PDB entry 9ILT | X-ray diffraction, 3.25 A resolution | chains E and G of the 8 polymer chains in the assembly

[Chain E]
Name: Cytochrome c domain-containing protein
From: Chloroflexus aurantiacus J-10-fl
UniProt: A9WEV6 (A9WEV6_CHLAA); numbering as in UniProt (aligned over 1-205)
Amino-acid sequence (205 residues; row label = number of the first residue in the row):
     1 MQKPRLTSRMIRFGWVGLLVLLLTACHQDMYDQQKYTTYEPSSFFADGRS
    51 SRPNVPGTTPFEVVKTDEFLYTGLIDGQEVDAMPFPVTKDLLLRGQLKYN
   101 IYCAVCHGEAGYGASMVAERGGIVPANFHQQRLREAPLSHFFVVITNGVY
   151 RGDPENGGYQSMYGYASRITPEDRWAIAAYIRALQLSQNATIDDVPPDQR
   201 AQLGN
Not modelled in the structure: 1-25, 190-205
Glycans and other covalent adducts: heme c (HEC) linked to Cys103, Cys106
Bound ions: heme c Fe: His107, Met162
Small-molecule neighbours: heme c (HEC): Tyr102, Val105, His107, Ile123, Val124, Pro125, Ala126, Phe128, Arg132, Leu133, His140, Phe141, Val144, Ile145, Val149, Tyr150, Ser161, Met162, Tyr165, Ile169, Ile177, Ile181

[Chain G]
Name: ActG
From: Chloroflexus aurantiacus J-10-fl
UniProt: A9WEV8 (A9WEV8_CHLAA); numbering as in UniProt (aligned over 1-112)
Amino-acid sequence (112 residues; each row starts with the number of its first residue):
     1 MSYRPNYSASRYTAGRPAQPVRTARTMAEPSLSRLMIAGLMVFLVLSLVV
    51 LLAGRLPFTPQPAPVTGNTYRTYVNDARTLLNSYGYTMEGKVHIPIDRAM
   101 DLIVERGLPVRE
Not modelled in the structure: 1-31, 112

[Chain E / chain G interface]
Contacting residue pairs (47; chain E residue first):
  Phe69(E) - Arg111(G)
  Asp81(E) - Pro109(G)
  Ala82(E) - Pro109(G)
  Met83(E) - Pro109(G)  hydrogen bond (backbone-backbone)
  Met83(E) - Val110(G)
  Met83(E) - Arg111(G)  hydrogen bond (backbone-backbone)
  Pro84(E) - Val110(G)
  Pro86(E) - Val110(G)  hydrophobic
  Val87(E) - Ile103(G)  hydrophobic
  Val87(E) - Leu108(G)  hydrophobic
  Thr88(E) - Val104(G)
  Lys89(E) - Asp97(G)  salt bridge
  Lys89(E) - Met100(G)
  Lys89(E) - Asp101(G)  salt bridge
  Lys89(E) - Val104(G)
  Leu92(E) - Met100(G)
  Leu92(E) - Ile103(G)  hydrophobic
  Leu92(E) - Val104(G)  hydrophobic
  Leu93(E) - Met100(G)  hydrophobic
  Gln96(E) - Met100(G)
  Glu109(E) - Ala77(G)
  Ala110(E) - Ala77(G)
  Ala110(E) - Leu81(G)  hydrophobic
  Tyr112(E) - Leu80(G)  hydrophobic
  Tyr112(E) - Thr87(G)
  Met116(E) - Asn68(G)
  Met116(E) - Thr69(G)
  Met116(E) - Tyr73(G)  hydrophobic
  Glu119(E) - Asn68(G)  hydrogen bond
  Glu119(E) - Tyr73(G)  hydrogen bond
  Arg134(E) - Glu89(G)  salt bridge
  Tyr180(E) - Ile96(G)
  Ala183(E) - Ala99(G)
  Ala183(E) - Ile103(G)  hydrophobic
  Leu184(E) - Leu81(G)  hydrophobic
  Leu184(E) - Ile96(G)  hydrophobic
  Leu186(E) - Ile94(G)
  Leu186(E) - Ala99(G)
  Leu186(E) - Leu102(G)  hydrophobic
  Leu186(E) - Ile103(G)  hydrophobic
  Leu186(E) - Arg106(G)
  Ser187(E) - His93(G)
  Ser187(E) - Ile94(G)  hydrogen bond (backbone-backbone)
  Ser187(E) - Ala99(G)
  Gln188(E) - Leu80(G)
  Gln188(E) - His93(G)
  Asn189(E) - Val92(G)
Other interface residues (no listed pair), chain E (31 interface residues in all): Asp67, Phe85, Ala114, Ser115, Leu138, Arg182
Other interface residues (no listed pair), chain G (26 interface residues in all): Tyr70, Arg78

[Overview]
The interface between chain E and chain G involves 31 residues on one side and 26 on the other; the contacts
include 5 hydrogen bonds and 3 salt bridges. Polar contacts include Lys89(E)-Asp97(G), Lys89(E)-Asp101(G) and
Arg134(E)-Glu89(G). Covalently linked heme c: at Cys103(E).
Here chain E is Cytochrome c domain-containing protein and chain G is ActG, both from Chloroflexus aurantiacus
J-10-fl. Entry 9ILT (Crystal structure of alternative complex III from Chloroflexus aurantiacus) was
determined by X-ray diffraction.
